Entry 3JSM (X-ray diffraction, 3.00 A resolution); this record covers chains P and A of the 4 polymer chains in the assembly.

[Chain P]
Molecule: 21-nt DNA strand
Sequence (21 nucleotides; row label = number of the first residue in the row):
   802 ACAGTCCCTG TTCGGXCGCC X
Unresolved in the structure: 802
Modified residues: MRG (N2-(3-mercaptopropyl)-2'-deoxyguanosine-5'-monophosphate) at position 817; DDG (2',3'-dideoxy-guanosine-5'-monophosphate) at position 822

[Chain A]
Protein: HIV-1 reverse transcriptase P66 subunit
Source organism: Human immunodeficiency virus type 1
Notes: EC 2.7.7.49
UniProtKB: P03366 (POL_HV1B1); residues 1-558 here correspond to UniProt positions 600-1157 (UniProt number = residue number + 599)
Amino-acid sequence (558 residues; row label = number of the first residue in the row):
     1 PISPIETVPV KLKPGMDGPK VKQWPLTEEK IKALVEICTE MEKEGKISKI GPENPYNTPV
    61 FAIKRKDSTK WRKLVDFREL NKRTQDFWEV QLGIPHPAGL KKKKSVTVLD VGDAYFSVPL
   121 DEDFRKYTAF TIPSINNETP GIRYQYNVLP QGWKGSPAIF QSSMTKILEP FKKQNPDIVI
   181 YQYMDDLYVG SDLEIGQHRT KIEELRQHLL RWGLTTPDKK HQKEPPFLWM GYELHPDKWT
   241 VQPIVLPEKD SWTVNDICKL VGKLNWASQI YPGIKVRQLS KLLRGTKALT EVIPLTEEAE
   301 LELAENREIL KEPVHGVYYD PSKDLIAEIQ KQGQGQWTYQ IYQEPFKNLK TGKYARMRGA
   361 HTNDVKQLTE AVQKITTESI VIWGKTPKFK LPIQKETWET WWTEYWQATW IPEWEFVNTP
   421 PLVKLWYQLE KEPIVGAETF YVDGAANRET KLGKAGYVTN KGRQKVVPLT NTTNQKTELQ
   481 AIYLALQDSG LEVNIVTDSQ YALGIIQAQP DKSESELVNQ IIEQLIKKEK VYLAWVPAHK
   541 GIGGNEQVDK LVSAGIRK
Unresolved in the structure: 555-558
Sequence notes: engineered mutation Arg65 (Lys664 in P03366), Cys258 (Gln857 in P03366), Ser280 (Cys879 in P03366)
Bound ions: Mg2+ site 1: Asp110, Val111, Asp185 (together with tenofovir-diphosphate); Mg2+ site 2: Asp443, Asp498
Residues lining bound ligands: tenofovir-diphosphate (TNV; [2-(6-amino-9H-purin-9-yl)-1-methylethoxy]methyl-triphosphate): Arg65, Lys70, Arg72, Leu74, Asp110, Val111, Gly112, Asp113, Ala114, Tyr115, Gln151, Met184, Asp185, Lys219
What the authors report for this chain:
  - Mg2+ coordination: Asp110, Val111, Asp185
  - catalytic residues: Asp110, Asp185
  - conformationally variable residues (side-chain flip): Arg65, Arg72, Asp186
  - binding site for tenofovir-diphosphate: Arg72, Tyr115
  - contacts within the chain: Arg65-Arg72 (pi stacking), Arg72-Gln151 (hydrogen bond), Phe61-Leu74 (hydrophobic contact), Ile63-Leu74 (hydrophobic contact), Arg72-Leu74 (hydrophobic contact), Leu74-Gln151 (hydrophobic contact)
  - binding site for sulfate ion: Lys66, Arg72
  - catalytic residues: Arg72 (proposed by the authors, not directly observed)
  - mutagenesis - K65R (4.2- and 4.9-fold): decreased catalytic activity on dATP
  - mutagenesis - K65R (20-fold): decreased catalytic activity on tenofovir-diphosphate (citing earlier work)
  - mutagenesis - K65R: unchanged binding to dATP (citing earlier work)
  - binding site for the 21-nt DNA strand (chain P): Cys258

[How chain P and chain A interact]
Residue-residue contacts (31):
  DG805(P) with Arg448(A), base contact
  DT806(P) with Arg448(A), hydrogen bond to the base
  DC807(P) with Arg448(A), sugar contact
  DC808(P) with Thr473(A), hydrogen bond to the phosphate; Gln475(A), hydrogen bond to the base
  DC809(P) with Thr473(A), hydrogen bond to the phosphate; Gln475(A), hydrogen bond to the sugar; Lys476(A), phosphate contact; Tyr501(A), hydrogen bond to the phosphate
  DT810(P) with His361(A), salt bridge to the phosphate; Tyr501(A), hydrogen bond to the phosphate
  DG811(P) with Gly359(A), phosphate contact; Ala360(A), phosphate contact
  MRG_817(P) with Cys258(A), covalent bond; Leu283(A), base contact; Leu289(A), phosphate contact
  DC818(P) with Cys258(A), sugar contact; Lys259(A), phosphate contact
  DG819(P) with Lys259(A), salt bridge to the phosphate; Gly262(A), sugar contact; Lys263(A), sugar contact
  DC820(P) with Lys263(A), phosphate contact; Trp266(A), sugar contact
  DC821(P) with Tyr183(A), hydrogen bond to the base; Met230(A), sugar contact; Gly231(A), phosphate contact
  DDG_822(P) with Tyr115(A), base contact; Tyr183(A), sugar contact; Met184(A), base contact; Asp185(A), sugar contact; Met230(A), sugar contact
Interface residues without a listed pair, chain A (24 interface residues in all): Ile94, Asp186, Ile505

[Overview]
13 residues of chain P and 24 residues of chain A are in contact; the contacts include 1 covalent bond, 8
hydrogen bonds and 2 salt bridges. Polar contacts include DT806(P)-Arg448(A), DC808(P)-Gln475(A) and
DC821(P)-Tyr183(A). Ligands of chain A: tenofovir-diphosphate. The paper reports catalytic residues Asp110(A),
Asp185(A) and Arg72(A); K65R of chain A reduces catalytic activity on dATP.
Here chain P is a 21-nt DNA strand and chain A is HIV-1 reverse transcriptase P66 subunit (Human
immunodeficiency virus type 1). Entry 3JSM (K65R mutant HIV-1 reverse transcriptase cross-linked to DS-DNA and
complexed with tenofovir-diphosphate as the incoming nucleotide ...) was determined by X-ray diffraction
together with 3JYT from the same study.
